PDB entry 4GK7 | X-ray diffraction, 2.80 A resolution | chains F and G of the 34 polymer chains in the assembly

# Chain F
Molecule: Proteasome component C1
From: Saccharomyces cerevisiae
Notes: EC 3.4.25.1
UniProtKB: P21242 (PSA3_YEAST); residues 5-248 here = UniProt positions 5-248
Sequence (244 residues; numbered 5 to 248; the number before each row is that of its first residue):
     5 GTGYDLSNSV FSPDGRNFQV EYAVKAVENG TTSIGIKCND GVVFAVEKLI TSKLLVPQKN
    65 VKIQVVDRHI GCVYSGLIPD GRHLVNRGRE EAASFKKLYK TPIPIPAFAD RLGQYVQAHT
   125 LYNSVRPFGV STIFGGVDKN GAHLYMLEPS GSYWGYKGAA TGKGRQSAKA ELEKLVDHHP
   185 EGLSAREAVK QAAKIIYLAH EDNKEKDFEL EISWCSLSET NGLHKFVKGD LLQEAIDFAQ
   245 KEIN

# Chain G
Molecule: Proteasome component C7-alpha
From: Saccharomyces cerevisiae
Notes: EC 3.4.25.1
UniProtKB: P21243 (PSA6_YEAST); residues 6-248 here correspond to UniProt positions 10-252 (UniProt number = residue number + 4)
Sequence (243 residues; numbered 6 to 248; the number before each row is that of its first residue):
     6 AGYDRHITIF SPEGRLYQVE YAFKATNQTN INSLAVRGKD CTVVISQKKV PDKLLDPTTV
    66 SYIFCISRTI GMVVNGPIPD ARNAALRAKA EAAEFRYKYG YDMPCDVLAK RMANLSQIYT
   126 QRAYMRPLGV ILTFVSVDEE LGPSIYKTDP AGYYVGYKAT ATGPKQQEIT TNLENHFKKS
   186 KIDHINEESW EKVVEFAITH MIDALGTEFS KNDLEVGVAT KDKFFTLSAE NIEERLVAIA
   246 EQD

# Chain F / chain G interface
Pairs across the interface (64):
  T6(F) with H11(G), hydrogen bond (backbone-side chain)
  G7(F) with H11(G)
  Y8(F) with R10(G); H11(G); Y26(G), hydrogen bond
  S13(F) with R131(G)
  V14(F) with H11(G); Q23(G)
  F15(F) with Q23(G), hydrogen bond (backbone-side chain); Y26(G); A27(G), hydrophobic; A30(G), hydrophobic; R131(G); P132(G); G134(G)
  S16(F) with Y26(G)
  P17(F) with Y26(G), hydrophobic; K29(G)
  G19(F) with Y26(G); A30(G); Q33(G)
  K41(F) with D61(G), salt bridge
  D114(F) with R87(G)
  Q118(F) with R87(G), hydrogen bond (side chain-backbone); N88(G); L91(G)
  Q121(F) with P84(G); D85(G); N88(G), hydrogen bond; R131(G)
  T124(F) with R131(G), hydrogen bond (backbone-side chain)
  L125(F) with Y129(G); R131(G); L133(G), hydrophobic
  Y126(F) with Y129(G); M130(G), hydrophobic
  S154(F) with P84(G)
  G155(F) with P84(G)
  S156(F) with I83(G); P84(G)
  Y157(F) with R87(G), hydrogen bond (backbone-side chain)
  W158(F) with L60(G), hydrophobic; T64(G); V65(G), hydrophobic; S66(G); Y67(G); I83(G), hydrophobic; R87(G)
  G159(F) with L60(G); D61(G), hydrogen bond (backbone-backbone); T64(G), hydrogen bond (backbone-side chain)
  Y160(F) with L59(G); L60(G), hydrophobic; D61(G)
  K161(F) with K58(G), hydrogen bond (side chain-backbone); L59(G), hydrogen bond (backbone-backbone); L60(G)
  G162(F) with L59(G)
  K173(F) with L59(G)
  L176(F) with L59(G), hydrophobic
  E177(F) with K58(G), salt bridge; L59(G)
  V180(F) with L59(G), hydrophobic
  D181(F) with K58(G), salt bridge
Other interface residues (no listed pair), chain F (33 interface residues in all): D18, R20, Y149
Other interface residues (no listed pair), chain G (30 interface residues in all): D57, P62

# Summary
Chain F and chain G form an interface of 33 and 30 residues respectively; the contacts include 11 hydrogen
bonds and 3 salt bridges. Polar pairs include K41(F)-D61(G), E177(F)-K58(G) and D181(F)-K58(G).
Chain F is Proteasome component C1 and chain G is Proteasome component C7-alpha, both from Saccharomyces
cerevisiae; the structure, yeast 20S proteasome in complex with the Syringolin-Glidobactin chimera, was
determined by X-ray diffraction.
